7D1L - chains B and C of the 4 polymer chains in the assembly; structure by X-ray diffraction, 1.95 A resolution.

Chain B:
Molecule: Embryonic developmental protein tofu-6
Source organism: Caenorhabditis elegans
Notes: fragment: RRM1 domain
UniProt: Q09293 (TOFU6_CAEEL); numbering as in UniProt (aligned over 1-92)
Sequence (94 residues; numbered -1 to 92; the number before each row is that of its first residue; numbers below 1 keep their minus sign (Gly-1 is residue -1)):
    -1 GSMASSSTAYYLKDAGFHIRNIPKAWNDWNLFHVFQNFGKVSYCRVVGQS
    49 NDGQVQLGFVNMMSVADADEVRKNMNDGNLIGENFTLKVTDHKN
Not modelled in the structure: -1 to 7, 47-49
Modified positions: Mse1, Mse73 (selenomethionine); Mse60, Mse61 (selenomethionine; parent Met)
Differences from the reference sequence: expression tag (-1 to 0); engineered mutation Mse73 (Leu in Q09293)
From the paper describing this entry:
  - mutagenesis - D26A/W27A: decreased localization to perinuclear granules

Chain C:
Molecule: Uncharacterized protein
Source organism: Caenorhabditis elegans
Notes: fragment: RRM2 domain
UniProt: O76616 (O76616_CAEEL); residue numbers follow UniProt; this construct covers 201-282
Sequence (89 residues; row label = number of the first residue in the row):
   194 MEGDIHMQENMLKISGYPGMLNTFGIAQLLTPYRVNGITMTGAQSAVVAL
   244 ENKFQVYQAVQDFNGKKLDRNHKLQVSSLVVSSPAVPLE
Not modelled in the structure: 194-199
Modified positions: Mse194, Mse200, Mse233 (selenomethionine); Mse204, Mse213 (selenomethionine; parent Met)
Differences from the reference sequence: expression tag (194-200); engineered mutation Mse233 (Ile in O76616)
From the paper describing this entry:
  - mutagenesis - F217E: abolished binding to Uncharacterized protein (chain C)
  - mutagenesis - F217E (90-fold): decreased binding to Embryonic developmental protein tofu-6 (chain B)
  - mutagenesis - F217E, K246A/F247A, Y250A/Q251A: decreased localization to perinuclear granules

How chain B and chain C interact:
Residue-residue contacts (11; chain B residue first):
  Tyr8(B) with Mse213(C)
  Tyr9(B) with Mse213(C), hydrophobic
  Leu10(B) with Pro211(C), hydrophobic; Mse213(C)
  Lys11(B) with Asn264(C), hydrogen bond
  Asp12(B) with Arg263(C), salt bridge; Asn264(C), hydrogen bond
  Val63(B) with Asp262(C); Arg263(C)
  Asp67(B) with Arg263(C), salt bridge
  Arg70(B) with Arg263(C)
Also at the interface, not in a pair above, chain C (6 interface residues in all): His265
The authors on this interface:
  - hot spots on chain B (mutagenesis) - D26A/W27A (2700-4500 folds): decreased binding to Uncharacterized protein (chain C)
  - hot spots on chain C (mutagenesis) - K246A/F247A (2700-4500 folds), Y250A/Q251A (2700-4500 folds): decreased binding to Embryonic developmental protein tofu-6 (chain B)

In short:
8 residues of chain B and 6 residues of chain C are in contact; the contacts include 2 hydrogen bonds and 2
salt bridges. Among the polar pairs are Asp12(B)-Arg263(C), Asp67(B)-Arg263(C) and Lys11(B)-Asn264(C). The
paper reports that F217E, K246A/F247A and Y250A/Q251A of chain C reduce binding to Embryonic developmental
protein tofu-6 (chain B); F217E, K246A/F247A and Y250A/Q251A of chain C reduce localization to perinuclear
granules.
Here chain B is Embryonic developmental protein tofu-6 and chain C is Uncharacterized protein, both from
Caenorhabditis elegans. Entry 7D1L (complex structure of two RRM domains) was determined by X-ray diffraction
together with 7D2Y, 7EJO and 7EJS from the same study.
